Entry 9GAS (electron microscopy, 3.08 A resolution); this record covers chains B and A of the 4 polymer chains in the assembly.

Chain B (and A):
Molecule: Nucleoprotein
Source organism: Influenza A virus
Notes: chain A of this document is another copy of the same molecule, construct and numbering; everything in this record applies to it too
Reference sequence: Q1K9H2 (Q1K9H2_I33A0); residues 15-498 here = UniProt positions 15-498
Sequence (494 residues; row label = number of the first residue in the row):
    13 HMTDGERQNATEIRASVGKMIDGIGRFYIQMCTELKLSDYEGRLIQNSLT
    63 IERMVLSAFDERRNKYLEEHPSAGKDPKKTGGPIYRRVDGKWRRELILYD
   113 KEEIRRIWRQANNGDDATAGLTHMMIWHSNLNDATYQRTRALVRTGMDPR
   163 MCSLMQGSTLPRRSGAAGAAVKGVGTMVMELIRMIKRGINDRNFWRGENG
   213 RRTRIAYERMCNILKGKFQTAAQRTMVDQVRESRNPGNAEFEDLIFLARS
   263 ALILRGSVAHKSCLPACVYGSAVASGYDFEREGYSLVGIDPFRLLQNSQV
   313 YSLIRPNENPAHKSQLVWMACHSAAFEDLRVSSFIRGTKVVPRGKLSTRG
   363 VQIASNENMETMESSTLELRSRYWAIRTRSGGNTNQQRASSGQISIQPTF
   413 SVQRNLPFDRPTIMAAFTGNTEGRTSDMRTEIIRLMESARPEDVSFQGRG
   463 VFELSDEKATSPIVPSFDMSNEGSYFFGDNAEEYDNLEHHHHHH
Disordered / not traced: 13-402, 431-506 (chain A: 13-17, 398-436, 491-506)
Construct notes: expression tag (13-14, 499-506)
Reported in the primary citation:
  - binding site for the 18-nt RNA strand: S69, R75
  - conformationally variable residues (loop rearrangement): D72 to K90
  - binding site for the 18-nt RNA strand: R74, R174, R175
  - binding site for the ligand A1IJK: R75

Chain B / chain A interface:
Pairs across the interface (99; chain B residue first):
  S403(B) - R162(A)
  G404(B) - P161(A)
  G404(B) - R162(A)
  G404(B) - C164(A)
  G404(B) - F489(A)
  Q405(B) - C164(A)
  Q405(B) - F338(A)
  Q405(B) - Y487(A)
  Q405(B) - F488(A)
  Q405(B) - F489(A)  hydrogen bond (backbone-backbone)
  I406(B) - R162(A)
  I406(B) - Y487(A)
  S407(B) - S165(A)
  S407(B) - L264(A)  hydrogen bond (side chain-backbone)
  S407(B) - R267(A)  hydrogen bond
  I408(B) - R267(A)  hydrogen bond (backbone-side chain)
  I408(B) - F338(A)
  I408(B) - E339(A)
  I408(B) - D340(A)
  I408(B) - S486(A)
  I408(B) - Y487(A)  hydrophobic
  Q409(B) - S165(A)
  Q409(B) - G268(A)  hydrogen bond (side chain-backbone)
  Q409(B) - F338(A)  hydrogen bond (backbone-backbone)
  Q409(B) - E339(A)
  P410(B) - R267(A)
  P410(B) - H272(A)  hydrogen bond (backbone-side chain)
  P410(B) - E339(A)
  P410(B) - T390(A)
  P410(B) - S392(A)
  P410(B) - G393(A)
  P410(B) - F458(A)  hydrophobic
  T411(B) - H272(A)
  T411(B) - H334(A)
  T411(B) - S335(A)  hydrogen bond (side chain-backbone)
  T411(B) - A336(A)
  T411(B) - E339(A)  hydrogen bond (backbone-side chain)
  T411(B) - I388(A)
  T411(B) - R389(A)
  T411(B) - T390(A)  hydrogen bond (backbone-backbone)
  F412(B) - A336(A)  hydrophobic
  F412(B) - E339(A)
  F412(B) - I347(A)  hydrophobic
  F412(B) - A387(A)  hydrophobic
  F412(B) - I388(A)
  F412(B) - R389(A)
  S413(B) - I388(A)  hydrogen bond (backbone-backbone)
  S413(B) - F458(A)
  S413(B) - R461(A)
  S413(B) - G462(A)
  V414(B) - F458(A)
  V414(B) - R461(A)
  V414(B) - V463(A)  hydrophobic
  V414(B) - P477(A)  hydrophobic
  Q415(B) - S457(A)
  Q415(B) - F458(A)
  Q415(B) - Q459(A)
  Q415(B) - G460(A)
  Q415(B) - R461(A)  hydrogen bond (backbone-backbone)
  Q415(B) - V476(A)
  R416(B) - E339(A)  salt bridge
  R416(B) - V343(A)
  R416(B) - V456(A)
  R416(B) - S457(A)
  N417(B) - D340(A)
  N417(B) - R342(A)  hydrogen bond (backbone-side chain)
  N417(B) - P453(A)  hydrogen bond (side chain-backbone)
  N417(B) - E454(A)  hydrogen bond (side chain-backbone)
  N417(B) - D455(A)
  L418(B) - R267(A)
  L418(B) - G393(A)
  L418(B) - P453(A)
  L418(B) - D455(A)
  L418(B) - S457(A)
  P419(B) - R267(A)
  P419(B) - D340(A)
  P419(B) - R342(A)
  P419(B) - S486(A)
  F420(B) - I265(A)  hydrophobic
  F420(B) - R267(A)
  F420(B) - R452(A)
  F420(B) - P453(A)
  F420(B) - Y487(A)
  D421(B) - Y487(A)
  R422(B) - E449(A)  salt bridge
  R422(B) - A451(A)
  R422(B) - R452(A)
  T424(B) - R162(A)
  I425(B) - L264(A)  hydrophobic
  I425(B) - I265(A)  hydrophobic
  I425(B) - M448(A)  hydrophobic
  M426(B) - I265(A)  hydrophobic
  M426(B) - M448(A)  hydrophobic
  M426(B) - E449(A)
  A428(B) - R261(A)
  F429(B) - F258(A)  hydrophobic
  F429(B) - R261(A)
  F429(B) - I445(A)  hydrophobic
  F429(B) - M448(A)  hydrophobic
Interface residues without a listed pair, chain A (55 interface residues in all): L166, V270, F304, S344, G394, F479, G490

Summary:
Chain B and chain A form an interface of 25 and 55 residues respectively, with 15 hydrogen bonds and 2 salt
bridges. Polar pairs include R416(B)-E339(A), R422(B)-E449(A) and S407(B)-L264(A). The paper reports a binding
site for the 18-nt RNA strand at S69(B), R75(B) and R74(B) among others; a binding site for the ligand A1IJK
at R75(B). Both chains are Nucleoprotein (Influenza A virus). Entry 9GAS (Focused reconstruction on strand 2
of the influenza A RNP-like particle double-stranded assembled with an 18-mer ...) was determined by electron
microscopy, deposited together with 9GAN, 9GAP, 9GAQ, 9GAT and 9GAV.
Both chains are Nucleoprotein (Influenza A virus). Entry 9GAS (Focused reconstruction on strand 2 of the
influenza A RNP-like particle double-stranded assembled with a 18-mer ...) was determined by electron
microscopy, deposited together with 9GAN, 9GAP, 9GAQ, 9GAT and 9GAV.
